4B5X - chains A and B; structure by X-ray diffraction, 1.80 A resolution.

# Chain A (and B)
Protein: 4-hydroxy-2-oxo-heptane-1,7-dioate aldolase
Source organism: Escherichia coli atcc 8739
Notes: EC 4.1.2.20; chain B of this document is another copy of the same molecule, construct and numbering; everything in this record applies to it too
UniProtKB: B1IS70 (HPCH_ECOLC); numbering as in UniProt (aligned over 1-262)
Sequence (262 residues; row label = number of the first residue in the row):
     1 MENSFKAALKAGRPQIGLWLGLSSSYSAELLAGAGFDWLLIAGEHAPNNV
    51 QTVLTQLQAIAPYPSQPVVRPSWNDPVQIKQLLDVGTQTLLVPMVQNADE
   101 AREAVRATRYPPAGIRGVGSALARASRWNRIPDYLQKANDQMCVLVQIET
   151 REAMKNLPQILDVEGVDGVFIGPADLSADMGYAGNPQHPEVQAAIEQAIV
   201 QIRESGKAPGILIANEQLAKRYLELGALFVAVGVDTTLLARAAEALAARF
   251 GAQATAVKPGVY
Disordered / not traced: 252-262 (chain B: 254-262)
Sequence notes: engineered mutation Ala-42 (Asp in B1IS70)
Swiss-Prot annotation at these positions:
  - active site: His-45 (Proton acceptor)
  - binding site (substrate): Gln-147, Ala-174, Asp-175
  - binding site (a divalent metal cation): Glu-149, Asp-175
  - site: Arg-70 (Transition state stabilizer), Asp-84 (Increases basicity of active site His)
What the authors report for this chain:
  - conformationally variable residues (loop rearrangement): Ala-42 to Gln-56, Arg-116 to Arg-124
  - mutagenesis - D42A, R70A: abolished catalytic activity
  - mutagenesis - D42A (100-fold): decreased binding to pyruvate
  - mutagenesis - D42A: abolished binding to oxalate
  - mutagenesis - R70A (730-fold): decreased binding to oxalate
  - mutagenesis - R70A, R70K: unchanged binding to pyruvate
  - mutagenesis - R70K (2-fold): decreased catalytic activity on pyruvate

# Interface between chain A and chain B
Contacting residue pairs (30):
  Ser-25(A) / Thr-55(B)
  Ser-25(A) / Gln-58(B)  hydrogen bond
  Tyr-26(A) / Leu-54(B)  hydrophobic
  Tyr-26(A) / Trp-128(B)  hydrogen bond
  Glu-29(A) / Gln-58(B)  hydrogen bond
  Glu-29(A) / Arg-124(B)  salt bridge
  Glu-29(A) / Arg-127(B)  salt bridge
  Glu-29(A) / Trp-128(B)
  Leu-30(A) / Trp-128(B)
  Leu-30(A) / Arg-130(B)  hydrogen bond (backbone-side chain)
  Gly-33(A) / Arg-130(B)  hydrogen bond (backbone-side chain)
  Ala-34(A) / Arg-130(B)
  Leu-54(A) / Ser-25(B)
  Leu-54(A) / Tyr-26(B)  hydrophobic
  Thr-55(A) / Ser-25(B)
  Gln-58(A) / Ser-25(B)  hydrogen bond
  Gln-58(A) / Glu-29(B)  hydrogen bond
  Gln-58(A) / Gln-58(B)
  Gln-58(A) / Ala-59(B)
  Ala-59(A) / Gln-58(B)
  Tyr-63(A) / Arg-127(B)
  Arg-124(A) / Glu-29(B)  salt bridge
  Arg-127(A) / Glu-29(B)  salt bridge
  Arg-127(A) / Tyr-63(B)
  Trp-128(A) / Tyr-26(B)  hydrogen bond
  Trp-128(A) / Glu-29(B)
  Trp-128(A) / Leu-30(B)
  Arg-130(A) / Leu-30(B)  hydrogen bond (side chain-backbone)
  Arg-130(A) / Gly-33(B)  hydrogen bond (side chain-backbone)
  Arg-130(A) / Ala-34(B)
Also at the interface, not in a pair above, chain A (19 interface residues in all): Ala-61, Pro-62, Leu-122, Ala-123
Also at the interface, not in a pair above, chain B (19 interface residues in all): Ala-61, Pro-62, Leu-122, Ala-123

# Overview
The chain A/chain B interface involves 19 residues from each chain; the contacts include 10 hydrogen bonds and
4 salt bridges. Polar contacts include Glu-29(A)/Arg-124(B), Glu-29(A)/Arg-127(B) and Ser-25(A)/Gln-58(B). The
paper reports that D42A and R70A of chain A abolish catalytic activity; conformational variability at
Ala-42(A) and Arg-116(A).
Both chains are 4-hydroxy-2-oxo-heptane-1,7-dioate aldolase (Escherichia coli atcc 8739). Entry 4B5X (Crystal
structures of divalent metal dependent pyruvate aldolase (HpaI), mutant D42A) was determined by X-ray
diffraction (same publication as 4B5S, 4B5T, 4B5U, 4B5V and 4B5W).
